Entry 1QN5 (X-ray diffraction, 1.93 A resolution); this record covers chains A and C of the 3 polymer chains in the assembly.

== Chain A ==
Molecule: Transcription initiation factor tfiid-1
Source organism: Arabidopsis thaliana
Reference sequence: P28147 (TF21_ARATH); residue numbers follow UniProt; this construct covers 1-200
Chain sequence (200 residues; each row starts with the number of its first residue):
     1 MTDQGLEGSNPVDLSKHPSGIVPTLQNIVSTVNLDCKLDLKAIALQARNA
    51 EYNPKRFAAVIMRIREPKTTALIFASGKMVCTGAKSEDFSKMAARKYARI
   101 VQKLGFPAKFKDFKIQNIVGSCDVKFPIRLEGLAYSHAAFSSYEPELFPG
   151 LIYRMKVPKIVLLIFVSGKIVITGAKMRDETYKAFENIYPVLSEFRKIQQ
Disordered / not traced: 1-15, 199-200
UniProt features mapped onto this chain:
  - modified residue: Thr-2 (N-acetylthreonine)
Reported in the primary citation:
  - binding site for the 14-nt DNA strand (chain C): Val-29, Leu-72, Val-80, Thr-82
  - specificity-determining residues: Val-29, Val-119, Leu-163 (proposed by the authors, not directly observed)

== Chain C ==
Molecule: 14-nt DNA strand
Sequence (14 nucleotides; row label = number of the first residue in the row):
   201 GCTATAAGAGGGCA

== How chain A and chain C interact ==
Contacting residue pairs (32):
  Val-29(A) / DA207(C)  base contact
  Val-29(A) / DG208(C)  base contact
  Thr-31(A) / DG208(C)  sugar contact
  Phe-57(A) / DA209(C)  base contact
  Ala-58(A) / DG210(C)  sugar contact
  Ala-58(A) / DG211(C)  sugar contact
  Leu-72(A) / DA209(C)  base contact
  Phe-74(A) / DA209(C)  sugar contact
  Phe-74(A) / DG210(C)  sugar contact
  Ser-76(A) / DG210(C)  hydrogen bond to the phosphate
  Lys-78(A) / DA209(C)  phosphate contact
  Lys-78(A) / DG210(C)  phosphate contact
  Val-80(A) / DG208(C)  base contact
  Val-80(A) / DA209(C)  sugar contact
  Thr-82(A) / DG208(C)  base contact
  Gln-116(A) / DA207(C)  sugar contact
  Gln-116(A) / DG208(C)  sugar contact
  Asn-117(A) / DA206(C)  hydrogen bond to the base
  Asn-117(A) / DA207(C)  hydrogen bond to the base
  Val-119(A) / DA206(C)  base contact
  Leu-147(A) / DT203(C)  sugar contact
  Phe-148(A) / DT203(C)  base contact
  Phe-148(A) / DA204(C)  base contact
  Ile-152(A) / DT205(C)  sugar contact
  Arg-154(A) / DT205(C)  salt bridge to the phosphate
  Arg-154(A) / DA206(C)  salt bridge to the phosphate
  Val-161(A) / DA206(C)  sugar contact
  Leu-163(A) / DA204(C)  base contact
  Leu-163(A) / DT205(C)  base contact
  Thr-173(A) / DT205(C)  base contact
  Thr-173(A) / DA206(C)  hydrogen bond to the base
  Gly-174(A) / DA206(C)  sugar contact
Interface residues without a listed pair, chain A (23 interface residues in all): Lys-159, Lys-176

== Summary ==
23 residues of chain A face 9 of chain C across their interface, with 4 hydrogen bonds and 2 salt bridges.
Among the polar pairs are Asn-117(A)/DA206(C), Asn-117(A)/DA207(C) and Thr-173(A)/DA206(C). The paper reports
a binding site for the 14-nt DNA strand (chain C) at Val-29(A), Leu-72(A) and Val-80(A) among others;
specificity determinants Val-29(A), Val-119(A) and Leu-163(A).
Chain A is Transcription initiation factor tfiid-1 (Arabidopsis thaliana) and chain C is a 14-nt DNA strand;
the structure, Crystal structure of the G(-26) Adenovirus major late promoter TATA box variant bound to
wild-type TBP ..., was determined by X-ray diffraction together with 1QN3, 1QN4, 1QN6, 1QN7, 1QN8, 1QN9 and 4
further entries from the same study.
